7P6U - chains D and E of the 7 polymer chains in the assembly; structure by electron microscopy, 3.90 A resolution.

# Chain D (and E)
Molecule: Lon protease
From: Thermus thermophilus
Notes: EC 3.4.21.53; chain E of this document is another copy of the same molecule, construct and numbering; everything in this record applies to it too
UniProt: Q9LCX1 (Q9LCX1_THETH); residue numbers follow UniProt; this construct covers 1-795
Amino-acid sequence (795 residues; row label = number of the first residue in the row):
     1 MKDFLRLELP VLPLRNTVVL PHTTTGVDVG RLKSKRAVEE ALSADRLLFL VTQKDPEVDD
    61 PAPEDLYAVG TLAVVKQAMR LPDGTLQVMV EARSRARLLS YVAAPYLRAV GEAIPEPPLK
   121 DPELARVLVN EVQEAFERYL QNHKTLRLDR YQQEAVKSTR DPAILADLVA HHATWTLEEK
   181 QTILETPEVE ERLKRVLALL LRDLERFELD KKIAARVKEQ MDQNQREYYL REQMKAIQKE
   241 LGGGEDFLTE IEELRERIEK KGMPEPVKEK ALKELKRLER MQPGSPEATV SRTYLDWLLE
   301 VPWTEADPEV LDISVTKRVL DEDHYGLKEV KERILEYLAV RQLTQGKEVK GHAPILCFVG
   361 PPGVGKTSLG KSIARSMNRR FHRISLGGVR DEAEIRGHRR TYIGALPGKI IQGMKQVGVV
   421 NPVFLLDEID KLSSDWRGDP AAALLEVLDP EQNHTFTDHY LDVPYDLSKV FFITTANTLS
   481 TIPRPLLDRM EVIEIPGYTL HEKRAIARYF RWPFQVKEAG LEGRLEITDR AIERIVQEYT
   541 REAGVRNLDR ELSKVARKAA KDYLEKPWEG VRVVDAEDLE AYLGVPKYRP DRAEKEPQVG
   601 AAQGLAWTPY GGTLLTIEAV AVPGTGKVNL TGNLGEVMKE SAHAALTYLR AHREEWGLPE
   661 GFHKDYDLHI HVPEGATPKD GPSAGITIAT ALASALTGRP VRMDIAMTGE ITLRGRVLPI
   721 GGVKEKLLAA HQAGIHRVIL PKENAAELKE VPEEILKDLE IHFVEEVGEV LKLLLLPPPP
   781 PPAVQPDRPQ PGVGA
Disordered / not traced: 1-5, 778-795
Small-molecule neighbours:
  - AMP-PNP (ANP; phosphoaminophosphonic acid-adenylate ester), molecule 1: Asp323, His324, Tyr325, Pro362, Gly363, Val364, Gly365, Lys366, Thr367, Ser368, Asp427, Glu428, Tyr498, Ile506, Phe510, Arg511, Val545, Arg546, Asp549
  - AMP-PNP (ANP), molecule 2: Asp449, Glu451, Gln452, Arg489
From the paper describing this entry:
  - binding site for (Unk)(unk)(unk)(unk)(unk)(unk)(unk): Tyr402
  - self-association interface (contacts with another copy of this molecule): Val129 to Asn142, Glu240

# Interface between chain D and chain E
Pairs across the interface (90; chain D residue first):
  Leu230(D) - Glu240(E)
  Arg231(D) - Glu240(E)  hydrogen bond (backbone-side chain)
  Arg231(D) - Leu241(E)
  Met234(D) - Ala236(E)
  Met234(D) - Ile237(E)
  Met234(D) - Glu240(E)
  Gln238(D) - Ile237(E)
  Leu241(D) - Gln233(E)
  Leu248(D) - Lys276(E)
  Thr249(D) - Lys276(E)  hydrogen bond (side chain-backbone)
  Thr249(D) - Arg280(E)  hydrogen bond (backbone-side chain)
  Glu250(D) - Arg280(E)
  Pro283(D) - Arg280(E)
  Gly284(D) - Glu287(E)
  Ser285(D) - Glu287(E)
  Pro286(D) - Glu287(E)
  Thr289(D) - Glu287(E)  hydrogen bond
  Val290(D) - Thr401(E)
  Arg292(D) - Arg277(E)
  Thr293(D) - Arg399(E)
  Asp296(D) - Lys273(E)  salt bridge
  His382(D) - Gln452(E)  hydrogen bond
  Arg383(D) - Leu445(E)
  Arg383(D) - Asp449(E)  salt bridge
  Arg383(D) - Glu451(E)
  Ser385(D) - Leu445(E)
  Gly387(D) - Pro485(E)
  Gly388(D) - Asp439(E)
  Arg390(D) - Trp436(E)
  Arg390(D) - Asp439(E)  salt bridge
  Asp391(D) - Arg437(E)
  Asp391(D) - Gly438(E)
  Asp391(D) - Asp439(E)  hydrogen bond (side chain-backbone)
  Glu394(D) - Glu392(E)
  Glu394(D) - Ala442(E)
  Ile403(D) - Arg399(E)  hydrogen bond (backbone-backbone)
  Ile403(D) - Thr401(E)
  Ile403(D) - Tyr402(E)  hydrophobic
  Ala405(D) - Arg399(E)
  Leu406(D) - Arg396(E)
  Gln412(D) - His459(E)  hydrogen bond
  Lys431(D) - Arg484(E)
  Arg437(D) - Ser434(E)
  Arg437(D) - Trp436(E)  hydrogen bond (side chain-backbone)
  Phe514(D) - Lys350(E)
  Lys517(D) - Val349(E)
  Glu518(D) - Lys350(E)
  Ala519(D) - Val340(E)  hydrophobic
  Ala519(D) - Leu343(E)
  Ala519(D) - Thr344(E)
  Gly520(D) - Leu343(E)
  Leu521(D) - Leu343(E)  hydrophobic
  Arg546(D) - Asp488(E)  hydrogen bond (side chain-backbone)
  Arg550(D) - Leu487(E)
  Arg550(D) - Asp488(E)  hydrogen bond (side chain-backbone)
  Arg550(D) - Met490(E)  hydrogen bond (side chain-backbone)
  Arg550(D) - Glu491(E)
  Arg550(D) - Val492(E)
  Arg557(D) - Glu336(E)  salt bridge
  Arg557(D) - Val340(E)
  Arg557(D) - Glu491(E)  salt bridge
  Lys558(D) - Arg333(E)
  Lys561(D) - Glu332(E)  salt bridge
  Lys561(D) - Leu335(E)
  Lys561(D) - Glu336(E)
  Lys561(D) - Ala339(E)
  Leu564(D) - Ala339(E)
  Leu564(D) - Gln342(E)
  Leu564(D) - Leu343(E)  hydrophobic
  Glu565(D) - Glu332(E)
  Val585(D) - Ala746(E)
  Val585(D) - Glu747(E)
  Arg589(D) - Glu743(E)  salt bridge
  Gln598(D) - Arg714(E)
  Val599(D) - Arg714(E)  hydrogen bond (backbone-side chain)
  Glu618(D) - Arg714(E)
  Val620(D) - Leu713(E)
  Val622(D) - Thr647(E)
  Val622(D) - Arg650(E)
  Val622(D) - Ala651(E)
  Pro623(D) - Arg650(E)  hydrogen bond (backbone-side chain)
  Gly624(D) - Arg650(E)
  Thr625(D) - Lys664(E)
  Thr631(D) - Glu640(E)
  Asn633(D) - Glu636(E)
  Asp667(D) - His663(E)  salt bridge
  His669(D) - Thr647(E)
  His671(D) - Glu640(E)  salt bridge
  His671(D) - Thr712(E)
  His671(D) - Leu713(E)
Other interface residues (no listed pair), chain D (72 interface residues in all): Gln233, Ile237, Glu240, Trp297, Val389, Gly404, Lys415, Trp436, Lys554, Ala560, Tyr563, Thr616, Ile670
Other interface residues (no listed pair), chain E (71 interface residues in all): Met281, Ile313, Lys317, Tyr337, His352, His398, Arg400, Asp435, Thr457, Asp462, Arg489, Leu646, Arg716, Glu750

# Overview
72 residues of chain D face 71 of chain E across their interface; the contacts include 14 hydrogen bonds and 9
salt bridges. Polar contacts include Asp296(D)-Lys273(E), Arg383(D)-Asp449(E) and Arg390(D)-Asp439(E). Bound
to chain D: AMP-PNP. The paper reports a binding site for (Unk)(unk)(unk)(unk)(unk)(unk)(unk) at Tyr402(D); a
self-association interface involving Val129(D) and Glu240(D).
Both chains are Lon protease (Thermus thermophilus). Entry 7P6U (Lon protease from Thermus Thermophilus) was
determined by electron microscopy.
